Entry 9B7W (electron microscopy, 3.36 A resolution); this record covers chains H and L of the 8 polymer chains in the assembly.

[Chain H]
Molecule: Fab3-6 heavy chain
Organism: Homo sapiens
Sequence (127 residues; numbered 20 to 146; the number before each row is that of its first residue):
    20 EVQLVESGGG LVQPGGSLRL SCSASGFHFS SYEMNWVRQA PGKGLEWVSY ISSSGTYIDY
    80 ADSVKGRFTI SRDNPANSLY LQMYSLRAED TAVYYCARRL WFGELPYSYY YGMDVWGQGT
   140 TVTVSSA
Cystine bridges: C41-C115

[Chain L]
Molecule: Fab3-6 light chain
Organism: Homo sapiens
Sequence (108 residues; numbered 23 to 130; the number before each row is that of its first residue):
    23 ALTQPASVSG SPGQSITISC TGTSSDIGGY NYVSWYQQHP GKAPELLIFD VSNRPSGVSN
    83 RFSGSKSGNT ASLTISGLQA EDEADYHCCS YTRTSTVIFG GGTKLTVL
Cystine bridges: C42-C110

[How chain H and chain L interact]
Pairs across the interface (31; chain H residue first):
  Q58(H) - Q60(L)  hydrogen bond
  G63(H) - G123(L)
  L64(H) - Q60(L)
  L64(H) - P66(L)  hydrophobic
  L64(H) - H109(L)
  L64(H) - F121(L)
  W66(H) - T118(L)
  W66(H) - V119(L)  hydrophobic
  W66(H) - F121(L)  hydrophobic
  Y69(H) - S117(L)
  D78(H) - T118(L)
  Y114(H) - Q60(L)  hydrogen bond
  Y114(H) - A65(L)  hydrophobic
  R118(H) - Y113(L)
  L119(H) - F71(L)  hydrophobic
  Y130(H) - Y54(L)
  Y130(H) - V55(L)
  Y130(H) - S56(L)
  Y130(H) - F71(L)
  Y130(H) - D72(L)  hydrogen bond (backbone-backbone)
  Y130(H) - Y113(L)  hydrophobic
  G131(H) - S56(L)
  G131(H) - Y58(L)
  G131(H) - Y113(L)
  M132(H) - Y58(L)  hydrogen bond (backbone-side chain)
  M132(H) - L68(L)
  M132(H) - F121(L)  hydrophobic
  W135(H) - Y58(L)  hydrophobic
  W135(H) - A65(L)  hydrophobic
  W135(H) - P66(L)
  G136(H) - A65(L)
Interface residues without a listed pair, chain H (19 interface residues in all): V56, E65, A80, F121, Q137
Interface residues without a listed pair, chain L (20 interface residues in all): K64, C111, T116

[Overview]
Chain H and chain L form an interface of 19 and 20 residues respectively, with 4 hydrogen bonds. Among the
polar pairs are Q58(H)-Q60(L), Y114(H)-Q60(L) and M132(H)-Y58(L).
Chain H is Fab3-6 heavy chain and chain L is Fab3-6 light chain, both from Homo sapiens; the structure, Fab3-6
in complex with the capsid of Adeno-associated virus type 9, was determined by electron microscopy together
with 9B6N, 9B6O, 9B6Q, 9B6R, 9B6S, 9B6T and 9 further entries from the same study.
